Entry 5E35 (X-ray diffraction, 2.70 A resolution); this record covers chains A and B.

== Chain A ==
Molecule: Hemagglutinin
Organism: Influenza A virus (A/chicken/Vietnam/NCVD-093/2008(H5N1))
UniProt: C4P282 (C4P282_9INFA); aligned to UniProt positions 17-345 over residues 11-333 (the alignment contains insertions or deletions, so no single offset holds)
Amino-acid sequence (333 residues; each row starts with the number of its first residue; a row labelled like 125A-125B holds insertion residues (125A, then the next letters in order)):
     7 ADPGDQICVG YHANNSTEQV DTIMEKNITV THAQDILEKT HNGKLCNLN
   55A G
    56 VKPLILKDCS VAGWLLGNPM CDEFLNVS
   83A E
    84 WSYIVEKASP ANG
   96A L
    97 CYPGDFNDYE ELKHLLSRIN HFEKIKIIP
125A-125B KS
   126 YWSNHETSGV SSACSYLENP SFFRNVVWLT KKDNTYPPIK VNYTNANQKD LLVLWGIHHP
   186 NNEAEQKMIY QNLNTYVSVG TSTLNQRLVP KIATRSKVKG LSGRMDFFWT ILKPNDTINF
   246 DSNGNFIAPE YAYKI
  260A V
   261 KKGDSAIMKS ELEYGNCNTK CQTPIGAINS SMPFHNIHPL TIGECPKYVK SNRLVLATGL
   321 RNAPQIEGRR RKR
Disordered / not traced: 7, 325-333
Construct notes: expression tag (7-10); engineered mutation Asp158 (Asn170 in C4P282), Lys224 (Asn236 in C4P282), Leu226 (Gln238 in C4P282)
Cystine bridges: Cys52-Cys277, Cys64-Cys76, Cys97-Cys139, Cys281-Cys305
Covalent attachments: N-acetylglucosamine (NAG) linked to Asn33, Asn167
From the paper describing this entry:
  - binding site for N-acetyl-alpha-neuraminic acid: Val135, Ser136, Ser137, Glu190
  - conformationally variable residues (side-chain flip): Met193
  - specificity-determining residues: Leu226 (proposed by the authors, not directly observed)

== Chain B ==
Molecule: Hemagglutinin
Organism: Influenza A virus
UniProt: C4P282 (C4P282_9INFA); residues 1-175 here correspond to UniProt positions 347-521 (UniProt number = residue number + 346)
Amino-acid sequence (180 residues; numbered 1 to 180; the number before each row is that of its first residue):
     1 GLFGAIAGFI EGGWQGMVDG WYGYHHSNEQ GSGYAADKES TQKAIDGITN KINSIIDKMN
    61 TQFEAVGREF NNLERRIENL NKKMEDGFLD VWTYNAELLV LMENERTLDF HDSNVKNLYE
   121 KVRLQLRDNA KELGNGCFEF YHKCDNECME SVKNGTYDYP QYSEEARLNR EEISGRLVPR
Disordered / not traced: 1-5, 176-180
Construct notes: expression tag (176-180)
Cystine bridges: Cys144-Cys148

== Interface between chain A and chain B ==
Inter-chain disulfides: Cys14(A)-Cys137(B)
Residue-residue contacts (112):
  Asp8(A) - Glu139(B)
  Pro9(A) - Glu139(B)
  Gly10(A) - Glu139(B)  hydrogen bond (backbone-side chain)
  Asp11(A) - Ser27(B)
  Asp11(A) - Asn28(B)
  Asp11(A) - Glu29(B)
  Asp11(A) - Phe138(B)
  Asp11(A) - Glu139(B)
  Asp11(A) - Phe140(B)  hydrogen bond (backbone-backbone)
  Asp11(A) - His142(B)
  Asp11(A) - Lys143(B)  salt bridge
  Asp11(A) - Cys144(B)  hydrogen bond (side chain-backbone)
  Asp11(A) - Met149(B)
  Gln12(A) - His25(B)
  Gln12(A) - His26(B)
  Gln12(A) - Ser27(B)  hydrogen bond (backbone-backbone)
  Gln12(A) - Leu133(B)
  Gln12(A) - Phe138(B)
  Gln12(A) - Met149(B)
  Ile13(A) - Tyr24(B)  hydrophobic
  Ile13(A) - His25(B)
  Ile13(A) - Cys137(B)
  Ile13(A) - Phe138(B)  hydrogen bond (backbone-backbone)
  Ile13(A) - Phe140(B)  hydrophobic
  Ile13(A) - Val152(B)  hydrophobic
  Cys14(A) - Trp14(B)  hydrophobic
  Cys14(A) - Gly23(B)
  Cys14(A) - Tyr24(B)
  Cys14(A) - His25(B)  hydrogen bond (backbone-backbone)
  Cys14(A) - Gly136(B)
  Cys14(A) - Cys137(B)  disulfide
  Val15(A) - Gly8(B)
  Val15(A) - Phe9(B)  hydrogen bond (backbone-backbone)
  Val15(A) - Trp14(B)
  Val15(A) - Gly23(B)
  Val15(A) - Val115(B)
  Val15(A) - Tyr119(B)  hydrophobic
  Val15(A) - Gly136(B)  hydrogen bond (backbone-backbone)
  Gly16(A) - Phe9(B)
  Gly16(A) - Trp14(B)
  Gly16(A) - Met17(B)
  Gly16(A) - Tyr22(B)
  Gly16(A) - Gly23(B)  hydrogen bond (backbone-backbone)
  Tyr17(A) - Phe9(B)  hydrophobic
  Tyr17(A) - Gly12(B)
  Tyr17(A) - Gly13(B)
  Tyr17(A) - Trp14(B)  hydrogen bond (backbone-backbone)
  Tyr17(A) - Met17(B)  hydrophobic
  Tyr17(A) - Trp21(B)
  Tyr17(A) - Val115(B)  hydrophobic
  His18(A) - Trp14(B)
  His18(A) - Met17(B)  hydrogen bond (side chain-backbone)
  His18(A) - Val18(B)
  His18(A) - Gly20(B)
  His18(A) - Trp21(B)  hydrogen bond (backbone-backbone)
  Ala19(A) - Trp14(B)  hydrogen bond (backbone-backbone)
  Ala19(A) - Gln15(B)
  Asn20(A) - Gln15(B)
  Asn21(A) - Gln15(B)
  Val26(A) - Asn104(B)
  Asp27(A) - Leu101(B)
  Asp27(A) - Asn104(B)  hydrogen bond (backbone-side chain)
  Thr28(A) - Leu101(B)
  Thr28(A) - Glu105(B)
  Ile29(A) - Leu101(B)
  Ile29(A) - Met102(B)  hydrophobic
  Ile29(A) - Glu105(B)
  Met30(A) - Glu105(B)
  Ile34(A) - Leu108(B)  hydrophobic
  Val36(A) - Leu108(B)  hydrophobic
  His38(A) - Trp21(B)
  Ile42(A) - Val100(B)  hydrophobic
  Glu106(A) - Glu69(B)
  Glu106(A) - Asn71(B)
  Lys109(A) - Glu69(B)  salt bridge
  Lys269(A) - Glu69(B)  salt bridge
  Pro293(A) - Ile56(B)  hydrophobic
  Phe294(A) - Met59(B)  hydrophobic
  Phe294(A) - Ala96(B)  hydrophobic
  Pro299(A) - Ala65(B)
  Pro299(A) - Leu89(B)  hydrophobic
  Leu300(A) - Ala65(B)  hydrophobic
  Lys307(A) - Met59(B)
  Lys307(A) - Asn60(B)
  Lys307(A) - Gln62(B)
  Lys307(A) - Glu64(B)  salt bridge
  Tyr308(A) - Gln62(B)  hydrogen bond (backbone-side chain)
  Tyr308(A) - Leu89(B)  hydrophobic
  Val309(A) - Trp92(B)
  Val309(A) - Thr93(B)
  Lys310(A) - Leu89(B)
  Lys310(A) - Asp90(B)  salt bridge
  Lys310(A) - Thr93(B)  hydrogen bond (backbone-side chain)
  Ser311(A) - Thr93(B)
  Ser311(A) - Glu97(B)  hydrogen bond
  Leu314(A) - Ala96(B)  hydrophobic
  Leu314(A) - Glu97(B)
  Val315(A) - Val100(B)
  Val315(A) - Asn104(B)
  Leu316(A) - Ile52(B)  hydrophobic
  Leu316(A) - Ile55(B)  hydrophobic
  Leu316(A) - Val100(B)  hydrophobic
  Leu316(A) - Asn104(B)
  Ala317(A) - Asn104(B)  hydrogen bond (backbone-side chain)
  Ala317(A) - Thr107(B)
  Thr318(A) - Ile48(B)
  Thr318(A) - His111(B)  hydrogen bond (backbone-side chain)
  Gly319(A) - Trp21(B)
  Gly319(A) - His111(B)  hydrogen bond (backbone-side chain)
  Leu320(A) - Trp21(B)
  Leu320(A) - His111(B)
  Arg321(A) - Leu108(B)
Also at the interface, not in a pair above, chain A (46 interface residues in all): Thr37, Glu89, Ala323
Also at the interface, not in a pair above, chain B (66 interface residues in all): Ile6, Ala7, Val66, Gly67, Phe70, Glu74, Asp86, Leu118, Val122, Lys153

== Overview ==
Chain A and chain B form an interface of 46 and 66 residues respectively, with 1 disulfide bond, 20 hydrogen
bonds and 5 salt bridges. Among the polar pairs are Asp11(A)-Lys143(B), Lys109(A)-Glu69(B) and
Lys269(A)-Glu69(B). The paper reports a binding site for N-acetyl-alpha-neuraminic acid at Val135(A),
Ser136(A) and Ser137(A) among others; the specificity determinant Leu226(A).
Here chain A is Hemagglutinin (Influenza A virus (A/chicken/Vietnam/NCVD-093/2008(H5N1))) and chain B is
Hemagglutinin (Influenza A virus). Entry 5E35 (Crystal structure of H5 hemagglutinin mutant (N224K, Q226L,
N158D and L133a deletion) from the influenza virus ...) was determined by X-ray diffraction (same publication
as 5E2Y, 5E2Z, 5E30, 5E32 and 5E34).
